Entry 9D2B (electron microscopy, 3.08 A resolution); this record covers chains A and F of the 6 polymer chains in the assembly.

== Chain A ==
Name: Tubulin alpha-1B chain
Organism: Bos taurus
UniProt: P81947 (TBA1B_BOVIN); residue numbers follow UniProt; this construct covers 1-451
Chain sequence (451 residues; row label = number of the first residue in the row):
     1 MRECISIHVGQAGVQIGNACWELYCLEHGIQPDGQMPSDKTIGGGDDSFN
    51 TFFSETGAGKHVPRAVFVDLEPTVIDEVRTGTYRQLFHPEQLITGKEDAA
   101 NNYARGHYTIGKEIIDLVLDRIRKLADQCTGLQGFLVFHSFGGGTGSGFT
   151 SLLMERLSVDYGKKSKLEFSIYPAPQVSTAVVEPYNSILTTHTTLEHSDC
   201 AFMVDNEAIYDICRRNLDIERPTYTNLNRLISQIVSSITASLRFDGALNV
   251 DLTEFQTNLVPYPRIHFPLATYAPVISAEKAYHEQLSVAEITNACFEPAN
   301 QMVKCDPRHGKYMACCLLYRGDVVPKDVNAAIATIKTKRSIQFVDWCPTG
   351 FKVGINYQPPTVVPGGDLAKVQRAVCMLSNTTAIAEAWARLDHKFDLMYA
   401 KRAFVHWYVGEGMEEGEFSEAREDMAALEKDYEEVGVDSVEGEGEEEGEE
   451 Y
Not modelled in the structure: 38-46, 440-451
Residues lining bound ligands: GTP: Gly10, Gln11, Ala12, Gln15, Ile16, Asp69, Glu71, Asp98, Ala99, Ala100, Asn101, Ser140, Gly143, Gly144, Thr145, Gly146, Ile171, Thr179, Glu183, Asn206, Tyr224, Leu227, Asn228, Ile231

== Chain F ==
Name: HAUS augmin like complex subunit 6 L homeolog isoform X1
Organism: Xenopus laevis
UniProt: A0A8J1MAE8 (A0A8J1MAE8_XENLA); the construct has insertions or renumbered stretches relative to UniProt, so the offset changes along the chain: 1-197 = UniProt 1-197; 219-268 = UniProt 198-247
Chain sequence (289 residues; row label = number of the first residue in the row; numbers below 1 keep their minus sign (Met-20 is residue -20)):
   -20 MGSSHHHHHHSGRENLYFQGSMQSGSRPHLAWQREHMWLALQGLGFESGA
    30 EAANAGKTLVHVTFGVNMFDKPNKDAFYVVFHFLFGKLDNVRCKEVFRYC
    80 WPPLDKKRDAEFRKACCEWLKKISDEVGAGFPQVVASIFLSPGGPKFVHL
   130 LYHFARYVMLQHIKRDADAGNVFISEALQSKIQDPQKALARNKLARQKYL
   180 KVLQKENLVIEEYQRKAQLLIKQIRDMRSEHVALQNQQKLAEKVDRKISD
   230 KDENIQKTRCMWNTIMQMLKEMEKEVDVVDAVVRGNIDQ
Not modelled in the structure: -20 to 8, 192-268
Sequence notes: expression tag (-20 to 0); conflict His8 (Gln in A0A8J1MAE8), Val70 (Met in A0A8J1MAE8); insertion (198-218)

== Interface between chain A and chain F ==
Pairs across the interface (12; chain A residue first):
  Ala400(A) with Lys50(F)
  Lys401(A) with Lys50(F); Pro51(F)
  Arg402(A) with Lys50(F); Pro51(F)
  Val409(A) with Lys53(F); Lys85(F)
  Gly410(A) with Lys85(F)
  Gly412(A) with Lys85(F)
  Glu415(A) with Pro51(F)
  Gly416(A) with His40(F)
  Glu420(A) with His40(F), salt bridge
Other interface residues (no listed pair), chain A (11 interface residues in all): His406, Glu411
Other interface residues (no listed pair), chain F (8 interface residues in all): Asn52, Leu119, Ser120

== Summary ==
Chain A and chain F form an interface of 11 and 8 residues respectively; the contacts include 1 salt bridge.
The salt-bridged pair is Glu420(A)-His40(F). Ligands of chain A: GTP.
Chain A is Tubulin alpha-1B chain (Bos taurus) and chain F is HAUS augmin like complex subunit 6 L homeolog
isoform X1 (Xenopus laevis); the structure, Symmetry-expanded reconstruction of augmin T-II bonsai on the
microtubule, was determined by electron microscopy together with 9OLH from the same study.
